Entry 4V93 (electron microscopy, 8.10 A resolution (very low resolution: no residue pairs are listed; an interface is given only as per-side residue counts)); this record covers chains A0 and Az of the 180 polymer chains in the assembly.

== Chain A0 ==
Name: Extracellular globin-3
From: Lumbricus terrestris
UniProtKB: P11069 (GLB3_LUMTE); residues 3-151 here correspond to UniProt positions 20-168 (UniProt number = residue number + 17)
Sequence (149 residues; row label = number of the first residue in the row):
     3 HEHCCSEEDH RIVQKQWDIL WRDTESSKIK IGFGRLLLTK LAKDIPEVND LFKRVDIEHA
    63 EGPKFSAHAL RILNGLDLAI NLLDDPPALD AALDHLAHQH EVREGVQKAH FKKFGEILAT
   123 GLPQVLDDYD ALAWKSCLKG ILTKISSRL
Sequence notes: conflict E49 (Asp66 in P11069)
Curated features (UniProtKB/Swiss-Prot):
  - binding site (heme b): H102

== Chain Az ==
Name: Extracellular globin-2
From: Lumbricus terrestris
UniProtKB: P02218 (GLB2_LUMTE); residues 1-145 here = UniProt positions 1-145
Sequence (145 residues; each row starts with the number of its first residue):
     1 KKQCGVLEGL KVKSEWGRAY GSGHDREAFS QAIWRATFAQ VPESRSLFKR VHGDDTSHPA
    61 FIAHADRVLG GLDIAISTLD QPATLKEELD HLQVQHEGRK IPDNYFDAFK TAILHVVAAQ
   121 LGRCYDREAW DACIDHIEDG IKGHH
Sequence notes: conflict D66 (Glu in P02218)
Curated features (UniProtKB/Swiss-Prot):
  - binding site (heme b): H96

== How chain A0 and chain Az interact ==
At this resolution (8 A) residue pairs are not listed: 26 residues of chain A0 and 25 of chain Az lie at the interface.

== Summary ==
26 residues of chain A0 and 25 residues of chain Az are in contact. From UniProt: heme b-binding residue
H102(A0) on chain A0; heme b-binding residue H96(Az) on chain Az.
Chain A0 is Extracellular globin-3 and chain Az is Extracellular globin-2, both from Lumbricus terrestris; the
structure, Fitted coordinates for Lumbricus terrestris hemoglobin cryo-EM complex (EMD-2627), was determined
by electron microscopy.
